9ITQ - chains I and J of the 16 polymer chains in the assembly; structure by electron microscopy, 3.98 A resolution.

Chain I (and J):
Name: ATP synthase subunit c
Source organism: Chloroflexus aurantiacus J-10-fl
Notes: chain J of this document is another copy of the same molecule, construct and numbering; everything in this record applies to it too
Reference sequence: A9WGS9 (ATPL_CHLAA); residue numbers follow UniProt; this construct covers 1-76
Sequence (76 residues; each row starts with the number of its first residue):
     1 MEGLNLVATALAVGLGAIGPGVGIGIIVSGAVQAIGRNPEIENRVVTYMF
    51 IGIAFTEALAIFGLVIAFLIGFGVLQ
Disordered / not traced: 1, 73-76
UniProt features mapped onto this chain:
  - site: E57 (Reversibly protonated during proton transport)

Interface between chain I and chain J:
Pairs across the interface (55):
  L4(I) - E2(J)
  L4(I) - G3(J)
  L4(I) - L4(J)
  N5(I) - L6(J)
  A8(I) - L6(J)
  A8(I) - V7(J)
  A8(I) - A10(J)
  L11(I) - L11(J)  hydrophobic
  A12(I) - A10(J)  hydrophobic
  L15(I) - G14(J)
  L15(I) - L15(J)  hydrophobic
  L15(I) - A17(J)
  L15(I) - I18(J)
  G16(I) - G14(J)
  G16(I) - A17(J)
  I18(I) - I18(J)  hydrophobic
  G19(I) - I18(J)
  G19(I) - G21(J)
  V22(I) - V22(J)  hydrophobic
  G23(I) - G21(J)
  G23(I) - G25(J)
  I26(I) - G25(J)
  I26(I) - I26(J)
  I26(I) - S29(J)
  I27(I) - G25(J)
  I27(I) - V28(J)  hydrophobic
  G30(I) - S29(J)
  G30(I) - V32(J)
  A31(I) - V32(J)
  Q33(I) - Q33(J)
  A34(I) - V32(J)
  R37(I) - Q33(J)  hydrogen bond (side chain-backbone)
  R37(I) - G36(J)  hydrogen bond (side chain-backbone)
  R37(I) - R37(J)
  I41(I) - P39(J)  hydrophobic
  R44(I) - E42(J)  salt bridge
  V45(I) - V32(J)  hydrophobic
  Y48(I) - V28(J)
  Y48(I) - I35(J)  hydrophobic
  Y48(I) - E42(J)
  Y48(I) - V46(J)
  I51(I) - F50(J)  hydrophobic
  F55(I) - I53(J)  hydrophobic
  F55(I) - E57(J)
  T56(I) - I24(J)
  L59(I) - A17(J)
  L59(I) - P20(J)  hydrophobic
  L59(I) - I24(J)  hydrophobic
  L59(I) - A60(J)  hydrophobic
  F62(I) - I61(J)  hydrophobic
  F62(I) - L64(J)  hydrophobic
  G63(I) - V13(J)
  I66(I) - V13(J)  hydrophobic
  I70(I) - L6(J)  hydrophobic
  I70(I) - T9(J)
Interface residues without a listed pair, chain I (32 interface residues in all): E2, G52
Interface residues without a listed pair, chain J (37 interface residues in all): G16, F68

Overview:
32 residues of chain I and 37 residues of chain J are in contact, with 2 hydrogen bonds and 1 salt bridge.
Among the polar pairs are R44(I)-E42(J), R37(I)-Q33(J) and R37(I)-G36(J).
Both chains are ATP synthase subunit c (Chloroflexus aurantiacus J-10-fl). Entry 9ITQ (Chloroflexus
aurantiacus ATP synthase, state 3, focused refinement of FO) was determined by electron microscopy, deposited
together with 9ITJ, 9ITK, 9ITL, 9ITM, 9ITN, 9ITO and 11 further entries.
